PDB entry 2V78 | X-ray diffraction, 2.00 A resolution | chains A and C of the 3 polymer chains in the assembly

[Chain A (and C)]
Molecule: Fructokinase
From: Sulfolobus solfataricus
Notes: EC 2.7.1.4; chain C of this document is another copy of the same molecule, construct and numbering; everything in this record applies to it too
UniProt: Q97U29 (Q97U29_SULSO); residues 1-313 here = UniProt positions 1-313
Chain sequence (313 residues; row label = number of the first residue in the row):
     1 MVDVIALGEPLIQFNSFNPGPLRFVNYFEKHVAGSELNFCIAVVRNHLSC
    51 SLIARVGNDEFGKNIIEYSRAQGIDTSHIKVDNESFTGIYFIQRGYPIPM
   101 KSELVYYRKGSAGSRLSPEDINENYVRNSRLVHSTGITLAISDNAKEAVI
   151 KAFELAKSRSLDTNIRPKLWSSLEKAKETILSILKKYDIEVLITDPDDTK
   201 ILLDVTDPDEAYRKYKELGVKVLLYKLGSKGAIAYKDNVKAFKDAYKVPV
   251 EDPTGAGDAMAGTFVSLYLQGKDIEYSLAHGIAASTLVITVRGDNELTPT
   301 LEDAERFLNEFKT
Not modelled in the structure: 1, 313

[Chain A / chain C interface]
Residue-residue contacts (29; chain A residue first):
  Asn18(A) with Arg292(C), hydrogen bond
  Pro19(A) with Val291(C)
  Gly20(A) with Leu297(C)
  Pro21(A) with Leu297(C)
  Phe24(A) with Arg45(C); Gln72(C); Glu296(C)
  Gly95(A) with Leu287(C)
  Tyr96(A) with Leu287(C), hydrophobic; Leu297(C); Thr298(C); Pro299(C); Thr300(C); Asp303(C), hydrogen bond
  Pro97(A) with Leu287(C); Asp303(C); Arg306(C); Phe307(C)
  Ile98(A) with Arg306(C); Phe307(C), hydrophobic; Glu310(C); Phe311(C), hydrophobic
  Pro99(A) with Val248(C), hydrophobic; Leu287(C); Phe307(C); Phe311(C)
  Met100(A) with Pro249(C); Phe311(C), hydrophobic
  Glu103(A) with Arg306(C), salt bridge
Other interface residues (no listed pair), chain A (14 interface residues in all): Arg23, Lys247
Other interface residues (no listed pair), chain C (19 interface residues in all): Lys247, Thr290

[Overview]
14 residues of chain A face 19 of chain C across their interface; the contacts include 2 hydrogen bonds and 1
salt bridge. Polar pairs include Glu103(A)-Arg306(C), Asn18(A)-Arg292(C) and Tyr96(A)-Asp303(C).
Chain A and chain C are both Fructokinase (Sulfolobus solfataricus); the structure, Crystal structure of
Sulfolobus solfataricus 2-keto-3-deoxygluconate kinase, was determined by X-ray diffraction, deposited
together with 2VAR.
